6WA2 - chains D and A; structure by X-ray diffraction, 2.40 A resolution.

# Chain D (and A)
Molecule: Epidermal growth factor receptor
Organism: Homo sapiens
Notes: EC 2.7.10.1; chain A of this document is another copy of the same molecule, construct and numbering; everything in this record applies to it too
UniProtKB: P00533 (EGFR_HUMAN); numbering as in UniProt (aligned over 695-1022)
Amino-acid sequence (328 residues; row label = number of the first residue in the row):
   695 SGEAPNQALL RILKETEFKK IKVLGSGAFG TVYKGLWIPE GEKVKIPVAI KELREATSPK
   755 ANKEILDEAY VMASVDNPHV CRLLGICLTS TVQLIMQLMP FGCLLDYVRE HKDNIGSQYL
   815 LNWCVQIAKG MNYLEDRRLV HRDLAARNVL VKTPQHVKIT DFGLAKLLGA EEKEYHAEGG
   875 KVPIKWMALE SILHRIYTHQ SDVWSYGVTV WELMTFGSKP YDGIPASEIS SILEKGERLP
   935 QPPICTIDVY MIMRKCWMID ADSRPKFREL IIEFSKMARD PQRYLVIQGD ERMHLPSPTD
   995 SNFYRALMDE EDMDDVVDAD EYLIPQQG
Not modelled in the structure: 695-700, 1015-1022 (chain A: 695-698, 864-875, 984-985, 1015-1022)
Differences from the reference sequence: engineered mutation Met-790 (Thr in P00533), Arg-948 (Val in P00533)
Small-molecule neighbours: TOV (N-(3-{5-[2-(acetylamino)pyridin-4-yl]-2-(methylsulfanyl)-1H-imidazol-4-yl}phenyl)-2-fluoro-5-hydroxybenzamide): Leu-718, Val-726, Ala-743, Ile-744, Lys-745, Met-766, Cys-775, Arg-776, Leu-777, Leu-788, Ile-789, Met-790, Gln-791, Leu-792, Met-793, Pro-794, Gly-796, Cys-797, Arg-841, Leu-844, Thr-854, Asp-855, Phe-856, Leu-858
Curated features (UniProtKB/Swiss-Prot):
  - active site: Asp-837 (Proton acceptor)
  - binding site (ATP): Leu-718 to Val-726, Lys-745, Asp-855
  - site: Tyr-1016 (Important for interaction with PIK3C2B)
  - modified residue: Ser-695 (Phosphoserine), Lys-745 (N6-(2-hydroxyisobutyryl)lysine), Tyr-869 (Phosphotyrosine), Ser-991 (Phosphoserine), Ser-995 (Phosphoserine), Tyr-998 (Phosphotyrosine), Tyr-1016 (Phosphotyrosine)
  - cross-link (Glycyl lysine isopeptide (Lys-Gly)): Lys-716 (interchain with G-Cter in ubiquitin), Lys-737 (interchain with G-Cter in ubiquitin), Lys-754 (interchain with G-Cter in ubiquitin), Lys-757 (interchain with G-Cter in ubiquitin), Lys-867 (interchain with G-Cter in ubiquitin), Lys-929 (interchain with G-Cter in ubiquitin), Lys-960 (interchain with G-Cter in ubiquitin), Lys-970 (interchain with G-Cter in ubiquitin)
  - natural variant: Glu-709 (E709A: Found in a lung cancer sample; E709G: Found in a lung cancer sample; E709K: Found in a lung cancer sample), Gly-719 (G719A: Found in a lung cancer sample; G719C: Found in a lung cancer sample; G719D: Found in a lung cancer sample; G719S: Found in a lung cancer sample), Gly-724 (G724S: Found in a lung cancer sample), Glu-734 (E734K: Found in a lung cancer sample), Glu-746 to Ser-752 (sequence variant, change not given here; Found in a lung cancer sample), Glu-746 to Thr-751 (sequence variant, change not given here; Found in a lung cancer sample), Glu-746 to Ala-750 (deletion: Found in a lung cancer sample), Glu-746 (deletion: Found in a lung cancer sample), Leu-747 to Thr-751 (deletion: Found in a lung cancer sample), Leu-747 to Glu-749 (deletion: Found in a lung cancer sample), Leu-747 (L747F: Found in a lung cancer sample), Arg-748 (R748P: Found in a lung cancer sample), 12 further natural variant entries in UniProt
  - mutagenesis: Pro-699 (P699A: Reduced phosphorylation), Asn-700 (N700A: Abolishes phosphorylation), Leu-704 (L704A: Abolishes phosphorylation), Arg-705 (R705A: Abolishes phosphorylation), Ile-706 (I706A: Abolishes phosphorylation), Lys-745 (K745A/M: Abolishes kinase activity), Asp-974 (D974A: Strongly reduced phosphorylation), Arg-977 (R977A: Reduced phosphorylation), Glu-1005 to Asp-1006 (Constitutively activated kinase), Tyr-1016 (Y1016F: 50% decrease in interaction with PIK3C2B. 65% decrease in interaction with PIK3C2B; when associated with F-1197. Abolishes interaction with PIK3C2B; when associated with F-1197 and F-1092)
Reported in the primary citation:
  - binding site for TOV: Met-790

# Interface between chain D and chain A
Contacting residue pairs - 67 pairs, chain D then chain A:
  Gln-701(D) / Thr-993(A)  hydrogen bond (backbone-side chain)
  Ala-702(D) / Pro-992(A)
  Ala-702(D) / Thr-993(A)
  Leu-704(D) / Thr-993(A)
  Arg-705(D) / Thr-993(A)
  Arg-705(D) / Asp-994(A)  salt bridge
  Arg-705(D) / Phe-997(A)
  Trp-731(D) / Phe-997(A)
  Trp-731(D) / Tyr-998(A)
  Trp-731(D) / Leu-1001(A)  hydrophobic
  Pro-733(D) / Tyr-998(A)
  Gly-735(D) / His-805(A)
  Glu-736(D) / Phe-795(A)
  Glu-736(D) / Tyr-801(A)  hydrogen bond
  Glu-736(D) / His-805(A)  salt bridge
  Glu-736(D) / Pro-848(A)
  Lys-737(D) / Glu-804(A)
  Val-738(D) / Pro-794(A)
  Val-738(D) / Phe-795(A)  hydrophobic
  Ile-740(D) / Pro-794(A)  hydrophobic
  Ile-740(D) / Met-1002(A)  hydrophobic
  Val-742(D) / Leu-1001(A)  hydrophobic
  Arg-776(D) / Ala-1000(A)
  Leu-778(D) / Phe-997(A)
  Leu-778(D) / Ala-1000(A)  hydrophobic
  Leu-778(D) / Leu-1001(A)  hydrophobic
  Gln-791(D) / Ala-1000(A)  hydrogen bond (side chain-backbone)
  Gln-791(D) / Leu-1001(A)
  Gln-791(D) / Glu-1004(A)  hydrogen bond
  Pro-794(D) / Val-738(A)
  Pro-794(D) / Ile-740(A)  hydrophobic
  Phe-795(D) / Glu-736(A)
  Phe-795(D) / Val-738(A)  hydrophobic
  Tyr-801(D) / Glu-736(A)  hydrogen bond
  Glu-804(D) / Lys-737(A)  salt bridge
  His-805(D) / Gly-735(A)  hydrogen bond (side chain-backbone)
  His-805(D) / Glu-736(A)  salt bridge
  Lys-846(D) / Glu-1004(A)  salt bridge
  Pro-992(D) / Ala-702(A)
  Thr-993(D) / Ala-702(A)
  Thr-993(D) / Leu-704(A)
  Thr-993(D) / Arg-705(A)
  Asp-994(D) / Arg-705(A)  salt bridge
  Asn-996(D) / Ala-702(A)  hydrogen bond (side chain-backbone)
  Asn-996(D) / Leu-703(A)
  Asn-996(D) / Arg-776(A)
  Phe-997(D) / Arg-705(A)
  Phe-997(D) / Leu-707(A)  hydrophobic
  Phe-997(D) / Trp-731(A)
  Phe-997(D) / Leu-778(A)
  Tyr-998(D) / Trp-731(A)
  Tyr-998(D) / Pro-733(A)
  Tyr-998(D) / Glu-736(A)
  Ala-1000(D) / Arg-776(A)
  Ala-1000(D) / Leu-778(A)  hydrophobic
  Ala-1000(D) / Gln-791(A)  hydrogen bond (backbone-side chain)
  Leu-1001(D) / Trp-731(A)  hydrophobic
  Leu-1001(D) / Val-742(A)  hydrophobic
  Leu-1001(D) / Leu-778(A)  hydrophobic
  Leu-1001(D) / Gln-791(A)
  Met-1002(D) / Trp-731(A)  hydrophobic
  Met-1002(D) / Ile-740(A)  hydrophobic
  Glu-1004(D) / Gln-791(A)  hydrogen bond
  Glu-1004(D) / Lys-846(A)  salt bridge
  Glu-1004(D) / Glu-1004(A)
  Glu-1004(D) / Glu-1005(A)
  Glu-1005(D) / Glu-1004(A)
Interface residues without a listed pair, chain D (38 interface residues in all): Leu-707, Pro-741, Gly-779, Ile-789, Met-790, Pro-848
Interface residues without a listed pair, chain A (38 interface residues in all): Gln-701, Gly-779, Ile-789, Met-790, Asn-996

# In short
Chain D and chain A each contribute 38 residues to their interface, with 9 hydrogen bonds and 7 salt bridges.
Among the polar pairs are Arg-705(D)/Asp-994(A), Glu-736(D)/His-805(A) and Glu-804(D)/Lys-737(A). Ligands of
chain D: compound TOV. The paper reports a binding site for TOV at Met-790(D).
Both chains are Epidermal growth factor receptor (Homo sapiens). Entry 6WA2 (Crystal structure of
EGFR(T790M/V948R) in complex with LN3753) was determined by X-ray diffraction, deposited together with 6WXN
and 6WAK.
